PDB entry 7VLJ | X-ray diffraction, 1.83 A resolution | chains A and B

[Chain A]
Molecule: Serine protease inhibitor, putative
Source organism: Entamoeba histolytica
UniProtKB: C4M4Y1 (C4M4Y1_ENTHI); residues 1-330 here = UniProt positions 1-330
Amino-acid sequence (330 residues; numbered 1 to 330; the number before each row is that of its first residue):
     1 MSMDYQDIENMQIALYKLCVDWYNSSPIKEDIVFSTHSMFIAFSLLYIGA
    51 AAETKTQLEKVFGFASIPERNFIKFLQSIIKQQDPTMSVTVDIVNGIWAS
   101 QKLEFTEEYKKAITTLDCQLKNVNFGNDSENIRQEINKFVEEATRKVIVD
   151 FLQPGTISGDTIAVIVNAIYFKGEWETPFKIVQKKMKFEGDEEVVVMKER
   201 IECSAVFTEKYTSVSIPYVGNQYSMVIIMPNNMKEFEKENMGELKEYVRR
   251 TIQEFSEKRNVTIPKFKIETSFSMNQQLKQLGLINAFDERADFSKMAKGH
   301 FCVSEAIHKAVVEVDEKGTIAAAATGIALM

[Chain B]
Molecule: Serine protease inhibitor, putative
Source organism: Entamoeba histolytica
UniProtKB: C4M4Y1 (C4M4Y1_ENTHI); residue numbers follow UniProt; this construct covers 331-371
Amino-acid sequence (49 residues; numbered 331 to 379; the number before each row is that of its first residue):
   331 RCCLPLEPPRDVIINKPYFFVIIGEEQYPLFFGKVSHPRFKLEHHHHHH
Not modelled in the structure: 331-337, 372-379
Differences from the reference sequence: expression tag (372-379)

[Chain A / chain B interface]
Residue-residue contacts (133):
  Ile8(A) - Tyr358(B)
  Gln12(A) - Glu356(B)  hydrogen bond (side chain-backbone)
  Gln12(A) - Tyr358(B)
  Leu15(A) - Tyr358(B)  hydrophobic
  Tyr16(A) - Ile353(B)
  Tyr16(A) - Gln357(B)  hydrogen bond (side chain-backbone)
  Tyr16(A) - Pro359(B)
  Cys19(A) - Phe362(B)  hydrophobic
  Tyr23(A) - Phe349(B)
  Tyr23(A) - Phe362(B)  hydrophobic
  Tyr23(A) - Lys364(B)  hydrogen bond
  Lys29(A) - Lys364(B)
  Glu30(A) - Lys364(B)
  Glu30(A) - Val365(B)
  Glu30(A) - Ser366(B)  hydrogen bond (backbone-side chain)
  Glu30(A) - His367(B)  salt bridge
  Asp31(A) - Lys364(B)
  Asp31(A) - Val365(B)
  Asp31(A) - Ser366(B)  hydrogen bond (side chain-backbone)
  Asp31(A) - His367(B)  hydrogen bond (side chain-backbone)
  Ile32(A) - Gly363(B)
  Ile32(A) - Lys364(B)  hydrogen bond (backbone-backbone)
  Val33(A) - Phe350(B)  hydrophobic
  Val33(A) - Phe362(B)
  Phe34(A) - Phe361(B)
  Phe34(A) - Phe362(B)  hydrogen bond (backbone-backbone)
  Ser35(A) - Leu360(B)  hydrogen bond (side chain-backbone)
  Ser35(A) - Phe361(B)
  His37(A) - Pro359(B)
  His37(A) - Leu360(B)
  Phe75(A) - Tyr358(B)
  Ile79(A) - Tyr358(B)  hydrophobic
  Ile169(A) - Phe361(B)  hydrophobic
  Phe171(A) - Ile352(B)  hydrophobic
  Phe171(A) - Phe361(B)  hydrophobic
  Met186(A) - Ile343(B)  hydrophobic
  Met186(A) - Ile344(B)
  Met186(A) - Asn345(B)
  Phe188(A) - Ile344(B)
  Phe188(A) - Asn345(B)
  Phe188(A) - Lys346(B)
  Phe188(A) - Pro347(B)
  Phe188(A) - Tyr348(B)  hydrophobic
  Phe188(A) - Ser366(B)
  Phe188(A) - Pro368(B)
  Glu189(A) - Asn345(B)  hydrogen bond (backbone-backbone)
  Glu189(A) - Lys346(B)
  Glu189(A) - Pro347(B)
  Gly190(A) - His367(B)
  Asp191(A) - Ser366(B)
  Asp191(A) - His367(B)  salt bridge
  Asp191(A) - Pro368(B)
  Asp191(A) - Arg369(B)  salt bridge
  Glu192(A) - Arg369(B)  salt bridge
  Val194(A) - Pro368(B)  hydrophobic
  Val194(A) - Arg369(B)
  Ala205(A) - Val342(B)  hydrophobic
  Phe207(A) - Arg340(B)
  Phe207(A) - Asp341(B)
  Phe207(A) - Val342(B)  hydrophobic
  Gln222(A) - Gly354(B)
  Gln222(A) - Glu355(B)
  Tyr223(A) - Ile353(B)
  Tyr223(A) - Gly354(B)
  Ser224(A) - Val351(B)
  Ser224(A) - Ile352(B)
  Ser224(A) - Ile353(B)  hydrogen bond (backbone-backbone)
  Met225(A) - Phe350(B)  hydrophobic
  Met225(A) - Val351(B)
  Met225(A) - Ile352(B)  hydrophobic
  Val226(A) - Phe350(B)
  Val226(A) - Val351(B)  hydrogen bond (backbone-backbone)
  Val226(A) - Ile353(B)  hydrophobic
  Ile227(A) - Ile344(B)  hydrophobic
  Ile227(A) - Tyr348(B)  hydrophobic
  Ile227(A) - Phe349(B)
  Ile228(A) - Tyr348(B)
  Ile228(A) - Phe349(B)  hydrogen bond (backbone-backbone)
  Met229(A) - Ile343(B)
  Met229(A) - Ile344(B)  hydrophobic
  Met229(A) - Asn345(B)
  Met229(A) - Lys346(B)
  Met229(A) - Pro347(B)
  Met229(A) - Tyr348(B)  hydrophobic
  Pro230(A) - Lys346(B)
  Pro230(A) - Pro347(B)
  Pro230(A) - Phe349(B)  hydrophobic
  Asn231(A) - Lys346(B)
  Met233(A) - Pro347(B)
  Met233(A) - Tyr348(B)
  Met233(A) - Phe349(B)  hydrophobic
  Met233(A) - Lys364(B)
  Phe236(A) - Phe349(B)  hydrophobic
  Glu237(A) - Lys364(B)  salt bridge
  Met241(A) - Phe349(B)  hydrophobic
  Leu244(A) - Phe362(B)  hydrophobic
  Val248(A) - Val351(B)  hydrophobic
  Val248(A) - Ile353(B)  hydrophobic
  Val248(A) - Gln357(B)
  Arg249(A) - Gln357(B)
  Ile252(A) - Ile353(B)  hydrophobic
  Ile252(A) - Gln357(B)
  Glu257(A) - Pro339(B)
  Lys258(A) - Pro339(B)
  Arg259(A) - Arg340(B)  hydrogen bond (side chain-backbone)
  Arg259(A) - Val342(B)
  Asn260(A) - Asp341(B)  hydrogen bond (backbone-side chain)
  Asn260(A) - Val342(B)  hydrogen bond (backbone-backbone)
  Val261(A) - Val342(B)
  Thr262(A) - Val342(B)  hydrogen bond (backbone-backbone)
  Thr262(A) - Ile343(B)
  Thr262(A) - Ile344(B)  hydrogen bond (backbone-backbone)
  Ile263(A) - Ile344(B)  hydrophobic
  Pro264(A) - Ile344(B)
  Pro264(A) - Tyr348(B)
  Pro264(A) - Pro368(B)  hydrophobic
  Lys265(A) - Phe370(B)
  Phe266(A) - Tyr348(B)
  Phe266(A) - Phe350(B)  hydrophobic
  Phe266(A) - Val365(B)  hydrophobic
  Phe266(A) - Arg369(B)
  Phe266(A) - Phe370(B)
  Lys267(A) - Arg369(B)  hydrogen bond (backbone-backbone)
  Lys267(A) - Phe370(B)
  Ile268(A) - Lys364(B)
  Val312(A) - Phe350(B)  hydrophobic
  Glu313(A) - Phe370(B)
  Val314(A) - Phe370(B)
  Thr319(A) - Ile352(B)
  Ala321(A) - Ile352(B)  hydrophobic
  Ala321(A) - Phe361(B)
  Ala322(A) - Phe361(B)
  Ala323(A) - Phe361(B)  hydrophobic
Interface residues without a listed pair, chain A (71 interface residues in all): Met11, Asp84, Lys187, Thr212, Val214, Tyr218, Asp315
Interface residues without a listed pair, chain B (33 interface residues in all): Lys371

[In short]
Chain A and chain B form an interface of 71 and 33 residues respectively, with 19 hydrogen bonds and 5 salt
bridges. Among the polar pairs are Glu30(A)-His367(B), Asp191(A)-His367(B) and Asp191(A)-Arg369(B).
Chain A is Serine protease inhibitor, putative and chain B is Serine protease inhibitor, putative, both from
Entamoeba histolytica; the structure, Crystal structure of Entamoeba histolytica serine protease inhibitor,
Histopin, in the cleaved conformation, was determined by X-ray diffraction.
